7RYO - chains B and D of the 4 polymer chains in the assembly; structure by X-ray diffraction, 3.00 A resolution.

== Chain B ==
Molecule: Beta-2-microglobulin
Organism: Homo sapiens
Reference sequence: P61769 (B2MG_HUMAN); residues 2-100 here correspond to UniProt positions 21-119 (UniProt number = residue number + 19)
Amino-acid sequence (108 residues; each row starts with the number of its first residue; numbers below 1 keep their minus sign (Asp-1 is residue -1)):
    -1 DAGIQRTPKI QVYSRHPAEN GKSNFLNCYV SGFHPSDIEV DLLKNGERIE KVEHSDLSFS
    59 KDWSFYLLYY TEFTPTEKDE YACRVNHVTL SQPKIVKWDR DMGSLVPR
Disordered / not traced: -1 to 0, 100-106
Sequence notes: expression tag (-1 to 1, 101-106)
Disulfides: Cys26-Cys81
From the paper describing this entry:
  - mutagenesis - D35A/E37A/N84A: decreased binding to CO3 gammadelta TCR

== Chain D ==
Molecule: T cell receptor delta variable 1, T cell receptor alpha chain constant
Organism: Homo sapiens
Reference sequence: chimeric construct of A0A1B0GX56, P01848: residues 2-96 from A0A1B0GX56 (TRDV1_HUMAN) positions 21-115 (UniProt number = residue number + 19); residues 117-209 from P01848 positions 1-93 (UniProt number = residue number - 116)
Amino-acid sequence (209 residues; numbered 1 to 209; the number before each row is that of its first residue):
     1 MAQKVTQAQS SVSMPVRKAV TLNCLYETSW WSYYIFWYKQ LPSKEMIFLI RQGSDEQNAK
    61 SGRYSVNFKK AAKSVALTIS ALQLEDSAKY FCALGELRWP DKLIFGKGTR VTVEPNIQNP
   121 DPAVYQLRDS KSSDKSVCLF TDFDSQTNVS QSKDSDVYIT DKCVLDMRSM DFKSNSAVAW
   181 SNKSDFACAN AFNNSIIPED TFFPSPESS
Disordered / not traced: 1, 194-209
Sequence notes: initiating methionine (1); linker (97-116); engineered mutation Cys163 (Thr47 in P01848)
Disulfides: Cys24-Cys92, Cys138-Cys188

== How chain B and chain D interact ==
Pairs across the interface (9; chain B residue first):
  Asp35(B) - Trp31(D)
  Asp35(B) - Arg98(D)  salt bridge
  Asp35(B) - Trp99(D)  hydrogen bond
  Glu37(B) - Trp31(D)
  Glu37(B) - Arg98(D)
  Asn84(B) - Trp31(D)
  His85(B) - Trp31(D)
  Val86(B) - Ser29(D)
  Val86(B) - Trp31(D)
Also at the interface, not in a pair above, chain B (6 interface residues in all): Ile36
The authors on this interface:
  - pairs named by the authors: Asp35(B)-Arg98(D)

== In short ==
Chain B and chain D form an interface of 6 and 4 residues respectively; the contacts include 1 hydrogen bond
and 1 salt bridge. Polar contacts include Asp35(B)-Arg98(D) and Asp35(B)-Trp99(D). The authors report a
contact between Asp35(B) and Arg98(D). The paper reports that D35A/E37A/N84A of chain B reduce binding to CO3
gammadelta TCR.
Chain B is Beta-2-microglobulin and chain D is T cell receptor delta variable 1, T cell receptor alpha chain
constant, both from Homo sapiens; the structure, CD1a-dideoxymycobactin-gdTCR complex, was determined by X-ray
diffraction, deposited together with 7RYL, 7RYM and 7RYN.
